PDB entry 2EUX | X-ray diffraction, 1.57 A resolution | chains C and A of the 3 polymer chains in the assembly

Chain C:
Molecule: 14-nt DNA strand
Sequence (14 nucleotides; row label = number of the first residue in the row):
     1 AGTTTTTGCG TCGC

Chain A:
Molecule: NDT80 protein
Organism: Saccharomyces cerevisiae
Notes: fragment: NDT80 DNA-binding domain
Reference sequence: P38830 (NDT80_YEAST); numbering as in UniProt (aligned over 1-340)
Chain sequence (345 residues; each row starts with the number of its first residue; numbers below 1 keep their minus sign (Gly-4 is residue -4)):
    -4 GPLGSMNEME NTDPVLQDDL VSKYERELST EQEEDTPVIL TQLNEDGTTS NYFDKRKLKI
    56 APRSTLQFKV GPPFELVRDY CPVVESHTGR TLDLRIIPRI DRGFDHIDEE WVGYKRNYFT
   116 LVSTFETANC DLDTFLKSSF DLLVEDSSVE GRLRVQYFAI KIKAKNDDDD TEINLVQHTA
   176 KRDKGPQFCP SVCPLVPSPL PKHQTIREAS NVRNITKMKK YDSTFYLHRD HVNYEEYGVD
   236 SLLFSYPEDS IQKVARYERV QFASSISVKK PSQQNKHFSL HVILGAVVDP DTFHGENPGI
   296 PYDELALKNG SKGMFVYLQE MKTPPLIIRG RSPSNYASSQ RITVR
Not modelled in the structure: -4 to 32, 140-145, 287-293, 336-340
Construct notes: cloning artifact (-4 to 0); engineered mutation Gly146 (Ser in P38830), Thr200 (Ile in P38830)
UniProt features mapped onto this chain:
  - DNA-binding region: Glu28 to Gln335 (NDT80)
  - site (Interaction with DNA): Arg58, Arg111, Arg177, Arg208, Arg254, Arg326
  - mutagenesis: Lys50 (K50A: Reduces DNA-binding by 70%), Lys54 (K54A: Reduces DNA-binding by 50%), Pro57 (P57A: Reduces DNA-binding by 65%), Arg58 (R58A: Reduces DNA-binding by 65%), Ser59 (S59A: Reduces DNA-binding by 86%), Arg97 (R97A: Reduces DNA-binding by 67%), Lys110 (K110A: No effect on DNA-binding but strongly reduces progress through meiosis and sporulation), Arg111 (R111A: Reduces DNA-binding by 95% and abolishes sporulation), Tyr113 (Y113A: Reduces DNA-binding by 80% and abolishes sporulation), His173 (H173A: Reduces DNA-binding by 80% and strongly reduces progress through meiosis and sporulation), Lys176 (K176A: Reduces DNA-binding by 50% but does not abolish sporulation), Arg177 (R177A: Reduces DNA-binding by 96% and abolishes sporulation), 4 further mutagenesis entries in UniProt
From the paper describing this entry:
  - binding site for the 14-nt DNA strand (chain C): Arg111
  - specificity-determining residues: Pro57, Arg58 (proposed by the authors, not directly observed)

How chain C and chain A interact:
Pairs across the interface - 33 pairs, chain C then chain A:
  DT5(C) with Arg58(A), hydrogen bond to the base; Lys176(A), sugar contact
  DT6(C) with Arg58(A), hydrogen bond to the base; Ala175(A), phosphate contact; Lys176(A), salt bridge to the phosphate; Asn206(A), hydrogen bond to the phosphate
  DT7(C) with Pro57(A), base contact; Arg58(A), sugar contact; Arg97(A), sugar contact; Tyr113(A), phosphate contact; Ala175(A), base contact; Arg177(A), base contact; Asn206(A), hydrogen bond to the phosphate; Arg254(A), salt bridge to the phosphate
  DG8(C) with Lys50(A), phosphate contact; Pro57(A), sugar contact; Gln62(A), sugar contact; Arg97(A), salt bridge to the phosphate; Asn112(A), phosphate contact; Tyr113(A), hydrogen bond to the phosphate; Arg177(A), hydrogen bond to the base
  DC9(C) with Lys50(A), phosphate contact; Lys54(A), sugar contact; Arg111(A), base contact; Asn112(A), hydrogen bond to the phosphate; Arg177(A), base contact; Tyr331(A), phosphate contact
  DG10(C) with Lys54(A), salt bridge to the phosphate; Arg111(A), hydrogen bond to the base; Tyr331(A), phosphate contact; Ser333(A), hydrogen bond to the phosphate
  DT11(C) with Arg111(A), base contact; Arg326(A), hydrogen bond to the base
Interface residues without a listed pair, chain A (19 interface residues in all): Ile55, Tyr109

Summary:
Chain C and chain A form an interface of 7 and 19 residues respectively; the contacts include 10 hydrogen
bonds and 4 salt bridges. Polar pairs include DT5(C)-Arg58(A), DT6(C)-Arg58(A) and DG8(C)-Arg177(A). From the
paper: a binding site for the 14-nt DNA strand (chain C) at Arg111(A); specificity determinants Pro57(A) and
Arg58(A).
Chain C is a 14-nt DNA strand and chain A is NDT80 protein (Saccharomyces cerevisiae); the structure,
Structure of a Ndt80-DNA complex (MSE VARIANT vA4G), was determined by X-ray diffraction (same publication as
2ETW, 2EUW, 2EUZ, 2EVF, 2EVG, 2EVI and 2EVJ).
